Entry 5XVI (X-ray diffraction, 2.80 A resolution); this record covers chains A and E of the 6 polymer chains in the assembly.

Chain A (and E):
Protein: Glutamate dehydrogenase
Organism: Aspergillus niger
Notes: chain E of this document is another copy of the same molecule, construct and numbering; everything in this record applies to it too
Reference sequence: B6V7E4 (B6V7E4_ASPNG); numbering as in UniProt (aligned over 1-460)
Amino-acid sequence (460 residues; row label = number of the first residue in the row):
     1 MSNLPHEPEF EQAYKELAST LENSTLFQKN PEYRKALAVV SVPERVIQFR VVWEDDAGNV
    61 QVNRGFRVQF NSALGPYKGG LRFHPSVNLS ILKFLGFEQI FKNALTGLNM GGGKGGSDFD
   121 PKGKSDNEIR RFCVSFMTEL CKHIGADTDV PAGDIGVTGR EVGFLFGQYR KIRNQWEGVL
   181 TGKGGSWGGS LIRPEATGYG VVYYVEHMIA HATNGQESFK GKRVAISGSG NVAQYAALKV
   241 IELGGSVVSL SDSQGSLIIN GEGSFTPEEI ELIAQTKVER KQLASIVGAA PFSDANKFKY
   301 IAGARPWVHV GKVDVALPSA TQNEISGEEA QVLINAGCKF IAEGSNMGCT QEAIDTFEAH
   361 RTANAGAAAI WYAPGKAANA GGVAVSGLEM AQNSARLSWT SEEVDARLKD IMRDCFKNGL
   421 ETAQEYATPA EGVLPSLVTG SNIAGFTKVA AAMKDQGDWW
Disordered / not traced: 1 (chain E: 1-2)
Reported in the primary citation:
  - catalytic residues: K114, D154 (proposed by the authors, not directly observed)
  - mutagenesis - R82Q (165-fold): decreased catalytic activity
  - catalytic residues: R82
  - specificity-determining residues: K122, S253, K277, Q282

Interface between chain A and chain E:
Contacting residue pairs (56):
  S2(A) - P85(E)  hydrogen bond (backbone-backbone)
  S2(A) - D118(E)
  N3(A) - P85(E)  hydrogen bond (backbone-backbone)
  N3(A) - S86(E)
  N3(A) - V87(E)
  N3(A) - N88(E)
  L4(A) - R64(E)
  V39(A) - R50(E)  hydrogen bond (backbone-side chain)
  V39(A) - V60(E)  hydrophobic
  V39(A) - V62(E)  hydrophobic
  V42(A) - R50(E)  hydrogen bond (backbone-side chain)
  V42(A) - V62(E)  hydrophobic
  V42(A) - R64(E)
  P43(A) - R50(E)  hydrogen bond (backbone-backbone)
  E44(A) - F49(E)
  E44(A) - R50(E)  hydrogen bond (backbone-backbone)
  R45(A) - Q48(E)
  R45(A) - E139(E)  salt bridge
  R45(A) - K142(E)
  V46(A) - V46(E)
  V46(A) - I47(E)
  V46(A) - Q48(E)  hydrogen bond (backbone-backbone)
  I47(A) - V46(E)
  Q48(A) - R45(E)
  Q48(A) - V46(E)  hydrogen bond (backbone-backbone)
  Q48(A) - Q48(E)  hydrogen bond
  Q48(A) - L89(E)
  F49(A) - E44(E)
  R50(A) - V39(E)  hydrogen bond (side chain-backbone)
  R50(A) - V40(E)
  R50(A) - V42(E)  hydrogen bond (side chain-backbone)
  R50(A) - P43(E)  hydrogen bond (backbone-backbone)
  R50(A) - E44(E)  salt bridge
  V52(A) - V39(E)  hydrophobic
  V52(A) - D458(E)
  V52(A) - W460(E)  hydrophobic
  W53(A) - W460(E)
  E54(A) - W460(E)
  G58(A) - W460(E)  hydrogen bond (backbone-side chain)
  V60(A) - W460(E)
  V62(A) - V39(E)  hydrophobic
  V62(A) - V42(E)  hydrophobic
  R64(A) - L4(E)
  R64(A) - V42(E)
  P85(A) - N3(E)  hydrogen bond (backbone-backbone)
  S86(A) - N3(E)
  N88(A) - N3(E)  hydrogen bond (side chain-backbone)
  L89(A) - Q48(E)
  E139(A) - R45(E)  salt bridge
  K142(A) - R45(E)
  D458(A) - R50(E)  salt bridge
  D458(A) - V52(E)
  W460(A) - V52(E)  hydrophobic
  W460(A) - E54(E)
  W460(A) - G58(E)
  W460(A) - V60(E)
Also at the interface, not in a pair above, chain A (35 interface residues in all): A38, V40, N59, D118, H143, M453, W459
Also at the interface, not in a pair above, chain E (36 interface residues in all): K35, W53, N59, K93, H143, M453, W459

In short:
35 residues of chain A face 36 of chain E across their interface, with 15 hydrogen bonds and 4 salt bridges.
Polar contacts include R45(A)-E139(E), R50(A)-E44(E) and D458(A)-R50(E). The paper reports catalytic residues
K114(A), D154(A) and R82(A); R82Q of chain A reduces catalytic activity.
Both chains are Glutamate dehydrogenase (Aspergillus niger). Entry 5XVI (Crystal Structure of Aspergillus
niger Apo- Glutamate Dehydrogenase) was determined by X-ray diffraction, deposited together with 5XVV, 5XVX,
5XW0 and 5XWC.
